Entry 4BC0 (X-ray diffraction, 3.35 A resolution); this record covers chains A and B.

[Chain A (and B)]
Molecule: Acetylcholinesterase
Organism: Mus musculus
Notes: EC 3.1.1.7; chain B of this document is another copy of the same molecule, construct and numbering; everything in this record applies to it too
UniProtKB: P21836 (ACES_MOUSE); residues 1-543 here correspond to UniProt positions 32-574 (UniProt number = residue number + 31)
Sequence (543 residues; row label = number of the first residue in the row):
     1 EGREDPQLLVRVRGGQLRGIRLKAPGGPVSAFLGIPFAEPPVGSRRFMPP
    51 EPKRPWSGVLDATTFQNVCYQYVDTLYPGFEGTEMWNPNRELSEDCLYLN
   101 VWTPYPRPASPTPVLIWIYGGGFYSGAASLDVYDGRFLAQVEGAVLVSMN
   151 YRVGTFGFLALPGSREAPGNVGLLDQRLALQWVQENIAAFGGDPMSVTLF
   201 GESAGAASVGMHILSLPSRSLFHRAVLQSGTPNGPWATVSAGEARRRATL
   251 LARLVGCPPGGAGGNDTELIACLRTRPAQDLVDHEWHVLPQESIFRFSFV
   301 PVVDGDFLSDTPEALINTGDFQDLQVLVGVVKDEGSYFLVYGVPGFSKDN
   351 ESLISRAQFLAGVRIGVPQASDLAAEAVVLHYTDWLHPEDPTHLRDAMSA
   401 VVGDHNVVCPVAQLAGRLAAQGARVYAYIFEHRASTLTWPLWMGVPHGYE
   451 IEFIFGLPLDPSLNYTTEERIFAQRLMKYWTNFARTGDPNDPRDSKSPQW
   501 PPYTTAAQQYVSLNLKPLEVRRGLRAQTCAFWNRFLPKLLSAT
Disordered / not traced: 1 (chain B: 1-4)
Curated features (UniProtKB/Swiss-Prot):
  - active site: Ser-203 (Acyl-ester intermediate), Glu-334 (Charge relay system), His-447 (Charge relay system)
  - glycosylation (N-linked (GlcNAc...) asparagine): Asn-265, Asn-350, Asn-464
Disulfides: Cys-69/Cys-96, Cys-257/Cys-272, Cys-409/Cys-529
Covalent attachments: (2-methylphenyl) dihydrogen phosphate (4OJ) linked to Ser-203; N-acetylglucosamine (NAG) linked to Asn-265
Residues lining bound ligands: (2-methylphenyl) dihydrogen phosphate (4OJ): Trp-86, Gly-120, Gly-121, Gly-122, Tyr-124, Glu-202, Ala-204, Phe-295, Phe-297, Tyr-337, Phe-338, His-447

[Chain A / chain B interface]
Pairs across the interface (37):
  Leu-373(A) / Phe-535(B)
  Leu-373(A) / Lys-538(B)
  Leu-373(A) / Leu-539(B)
  Glu-376(A) / Lys-538(B)  salt bridge
  Ala-377(A) / Phe-535(B)  hydrophobic
  Leu-380(A) / Ala-530(B)
  Leu-380(A) / Phe-531(B)
  Leu-380(A) / Phe-535(B)  hydrophobic
  Thr-383(A) / Gln-527(B)
  Asp-384(A) / Gln-527(B)
  Trp-385(A) / Gln-527(B)  hydrogen bond (backbone-side chain)
  Trp-385(A) / Ala-530(B)  hydrophobic
  Trp-385(A) / Arg-534(B)
  Leu-386(A) / Gln-508(B)
  Leu-386(A) / Arg-522(B)
  Leu-386(A) / Gly-523(B)
  His-387(A) / Arg-522(B)  hydrogen bond
  Gln-508(A) / Trp-385(B)
  Gln-508(A) / Leu-386(B)
  Arg-522(A) / Leu-386(B)
  Arg-522(A) / His-387(B)
  Gln-527(A) / Thr-383(B)  hydrogen bond (side chain-backbone)
  Gln-527(A) / Asp-384(B)
  Gln-527(A) / Trp-385(B)  hydrogen bond (side chain-backbone)
  Gln-527(A) / Leu-386(B)
  Ala-530(A) / Leu-380(B)
  Ala-530(A) / Trp-385(B)
  Phe-531(A) / Leu-380(B)
  Arg-534(A) / Trp-385(B)
  Phe-535(A) / Leu-373(B)  hydrophobic
  Phe-535(A) / Ala-377(B)  hydrophobic
  Phe-535(A) / Leu-380(B)  hydrophobic
  Phe-535(A) / Leu-539(B)  hydrophobic
  Lys-538(A) / Glu-376(B)  salt bridge
  Leu-539(A) / Leu-373(B)  hydrophobic
  Leu-539(A) / Leu-539(B)  hydrophobic
  Thr-543(A) / Ala-542(B)
Interface residues without a listed pair, chain A (24 interface residues in all): Ala-506, Ala-507, Gly-523, Ala-526, Ala-542
Interface residues without a listed pair, chain B (23 interface residues in all): Ala-506, Ala-507, Ala-526

[Overview]
24 residues of chain A and 23 residues of chain B are in contact; the contacts include 4 hydrogen bonds and 2
salt bridges. Polar contacts include Glu-376(A)/Lys-538(B), Trp-385(A)/Gln-527(B) and His-387(A)/Arg-522(B).
Covalently linked (2-methylphenyl) dihydrogen phosphate: at Ser-203(A). N-acetylglucosamine is covalently
linked to Asn-265(A).
Both chains are Acetylcholinesterase (Mus musculus). Entry 4BC0 (Structure of mouse acetylcholinesterase
inhibited by CBDP (12-h soak) : Cresyl-phosphoserine adduct) was determined by X-ray diffraction together with
4BBZ and 4BC1 from the same study.
